Entry 7ZJI (electron microscopy, 3.40 A resolution); this record covers chains C and D of the 4 polymer chains in the assembly.

# Chain C (and D)
Protein: Transient receptor potential cation channel subfamily V member 2, Enhanced green fluorescent protein
From: Rattus norvegicus
Notes: chain D of this document is another copy of the same molecule, construct and numbering; everything in this record applies to it too
Reference sequence: chimeric construct of A0A0G2JSH6, A0A7G8ZY66: residues 1-761 from A0A0G2JSH6 (A0A0G2JSH6_RAT) positions 1-761 (same numbers); residues 776-1018 from A0A7G8ZY66 positions 2-244 (UniProt number = residue number - 774)
Chain sequence (1026 residues; numbered 1 to 1026; the number before each row is that of its first residue):
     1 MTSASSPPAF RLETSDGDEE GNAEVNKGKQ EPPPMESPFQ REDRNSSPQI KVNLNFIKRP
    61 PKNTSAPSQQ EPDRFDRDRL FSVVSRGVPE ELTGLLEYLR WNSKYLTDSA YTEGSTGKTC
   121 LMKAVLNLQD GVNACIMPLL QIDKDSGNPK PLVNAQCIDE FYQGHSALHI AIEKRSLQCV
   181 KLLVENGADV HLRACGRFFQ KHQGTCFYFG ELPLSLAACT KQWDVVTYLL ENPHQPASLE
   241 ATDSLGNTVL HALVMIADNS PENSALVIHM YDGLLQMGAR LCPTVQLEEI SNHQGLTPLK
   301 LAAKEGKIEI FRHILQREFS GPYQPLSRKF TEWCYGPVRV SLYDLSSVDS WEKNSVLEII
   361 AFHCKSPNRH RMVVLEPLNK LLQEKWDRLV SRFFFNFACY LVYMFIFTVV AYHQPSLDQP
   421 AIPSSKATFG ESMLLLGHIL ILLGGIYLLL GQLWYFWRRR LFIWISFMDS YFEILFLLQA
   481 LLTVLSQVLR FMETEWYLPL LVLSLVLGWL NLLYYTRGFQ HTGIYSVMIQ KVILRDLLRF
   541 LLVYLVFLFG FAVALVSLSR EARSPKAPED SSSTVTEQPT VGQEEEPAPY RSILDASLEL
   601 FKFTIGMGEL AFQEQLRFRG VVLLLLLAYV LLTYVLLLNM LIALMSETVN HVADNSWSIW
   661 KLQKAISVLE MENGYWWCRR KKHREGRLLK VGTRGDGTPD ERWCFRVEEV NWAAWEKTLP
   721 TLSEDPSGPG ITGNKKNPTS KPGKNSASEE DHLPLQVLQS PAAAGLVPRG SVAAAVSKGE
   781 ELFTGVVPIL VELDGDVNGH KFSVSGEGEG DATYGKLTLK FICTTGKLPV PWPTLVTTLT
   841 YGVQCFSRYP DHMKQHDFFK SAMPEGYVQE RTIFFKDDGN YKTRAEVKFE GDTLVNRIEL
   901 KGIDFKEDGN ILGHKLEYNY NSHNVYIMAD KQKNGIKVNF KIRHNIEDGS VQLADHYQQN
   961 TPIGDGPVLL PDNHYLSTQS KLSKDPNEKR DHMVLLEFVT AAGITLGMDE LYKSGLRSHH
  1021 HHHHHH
Not modelled in the structure: 1-74, 417-428, 560-587, 694-701, 717-1026
Construct notes: conflict Ser571 (Asn in A0A0G2JSH6), Ser572 (Asn in A0A0G2JSH6), Ala713 (Val in A0A0G2JSH6), Lys981 (Ala207 in A0A7G8ZY66); linker (762-775); expression tag (1019-1026)

# Interface between chain C and chain D
Residue-residue contacts (71):
  Tyr162(C) with Trp333(D)
  His165(C) with Tyr335(D), hydrogen bond
  Glu173(C) with Tyr335(D); Gly336(D), hydrogen bond (side chain-backbone)
  Arg175(C) with Trp715(D)
  Thr205(C) with Val338(D)
  Phe207(C) with Pro337(D); Val338(D), hydrophobic; Trp712(D), hydrophobic
  Glu262(C) with Ala713(D)
  Val546(C) with Trp509(D)
  Phe547(C) with Trp509(D)
  Gly550(C) with Leu505(D); Trp509(D)
  Phe551(C) with Val506(D), hydrophobic
  Val553(C) with Thr408(D); Leu505(D), hydrophobic
  Ala554(C) with Val502(D), hydrophobic
  Val556(C) with Tyr412(D), hydrophobic
  Ser557(C) with Ala411(D); Tyr412(D), hydrogen bond (side chain-backbone); Gln414(D), hydrogen bond (side chain-backbone); Ser416(D), hydrogen bond (backbone-side chain)
  Leu558(C) with Ser416(D); Leu498(D), hydrophobic
  Ala588(C) with Tyr412(D)
  Tyr590(C) with Tyr412(D), hydrogen bond (backbone-side chain)
  Arg591(C) with Tyr412(D)
  Gly606(C) with Ile605(D)
  Met607(C) with Ile605(D)
  Gly608(C) with Lys602(D)
  Leu610(C) with Phe601(D); Lys602(D); Ile605(D), hydrophobic
  Ala611(C) with Lys602(D)
  Phe612(C) with Leu598(D), hydrophobic; Glu599(D)
  Gln613(C) with Leu598(D)
  Arg617(C) with Ser416(D); Glu495(D); Leu498(D)
  Phe618(C) with Leu594(D); Ser597(D); Leu598(D), hydrophobic
  Arg619(C) with Glu495(D), salt bridge; Trp496(D); Pro499(D); Leu594(D)
  Gly620(C) with Pro499(D); Val502(D)
  Val622(C) with Ser597(D); Phe601(D), hydrophobic
  Leu624(C) with Val502(D), hydrophobic
  Leu625(C) with Phe601(D), hydrophobic
  Leu626(C) with Phe601(D), hydrophobic; Thr604(D); Ile605(D), hydrophobic
  Leu627(C) with Phe540(D); Leu545(D), hydrophobic
  Leu631(C) with Arg539(D); Phe540(D); Tyr544(D), hydrophobic
  Leu632(C) with Leu510(D), hydrophobic
  Val635(C) with Asp536(D); Arg539(D)
  Leu638(C) with Leu641(D), hydrophobic
  Asn639(C) with Arg517(D); Met528(D); Val532(D)
  Ile642(C) with Met645(D), hydrophobic; Thr648(D)
Also at the interface, not in a pair above, chain C (49 interface residues in all): His169, Phe209, Leu216, Cys219, Ile256, Leu623, Ala628, Val630
Also at the interface, not in a pair above, chain D (48 interface residues in all): His413, Pro415, Tyr497, Leu503, Tyr525, Gly606, Leu644

# Summary
49 residues of chain C face 48 of chain D across their interface, with 6 hydrogen bonds and 1 salt bridge.
Among the polar pairs are Arg619(C)-Glu495(D), His165(C)-Tyr335(D) and Glu173(C)-Gly336(D).
Chain C and chain D are both Transient receptor potential cation channel subfamily V member 2, Enhanced green
fluorescent protein (Rattus norvegicus); the structure, Transient receptor potential cation channel subfamily
V member 2,Enhanced green fluorescent protein, was determined by electron microscopy (same publication as
7ZJD, 7ZJE, 7ZJG and 7ZJH).
